5T9Y - chains A and C of the 3 polymer chains in the assembly; structure by X-ray diffraction, 1.80 A resolution.

# Chain A (and C)
Molecule: HE protein
Organism: Infectious salmon anemia virus
Notes: chain C of this document is another copy of the same molecule, construct and numbering; everything in this record applies to it too
Reference sequence: Q9J0Y0 (Q9J0Y0_9ORTO); residues 17-353 here = UniProt positions 17-353
Amino-acid sequence (342 residues; each row starts with the number of its first residue):
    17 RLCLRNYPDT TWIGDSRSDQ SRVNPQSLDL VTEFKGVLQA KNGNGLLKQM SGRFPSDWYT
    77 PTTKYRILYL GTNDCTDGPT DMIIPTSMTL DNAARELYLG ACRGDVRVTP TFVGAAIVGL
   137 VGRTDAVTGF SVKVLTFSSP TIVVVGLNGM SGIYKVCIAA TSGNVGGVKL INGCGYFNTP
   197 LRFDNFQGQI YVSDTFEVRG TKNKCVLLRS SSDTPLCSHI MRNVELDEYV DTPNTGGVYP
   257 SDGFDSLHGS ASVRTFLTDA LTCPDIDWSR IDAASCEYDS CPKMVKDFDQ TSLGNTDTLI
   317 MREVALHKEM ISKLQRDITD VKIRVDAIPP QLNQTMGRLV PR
Not modelled in the structure: 338-358 (chain C: 336-358)
Sequence notes: conflict Asp333 (Asn in Q9J0Y0); expression tag (354-358)
Disulfide bonds: Cys19-Cys279, Cys91-Cys233, Cys118-Cys221, Cys173-Cys190, Cys292-Cys297
Bound ions: Mg2+: Asp313 (shared with 1 residue of chain B; Asp313(C) of chain C)

# How chain A and chain C interact
Contacting residue pairs (76; chain A residue first):
  Asp25(A) - Pro24(C)
  Thr78(A) - Thr78(C)
  Lys80(A) - Phe50(C)  hydrogen bond (side chain-backbone)
  Lys80(A) - Lys51(C)
  Lys80(A) - Gly52(C)  hydrogen bond (side chain-backbone)
  Tyr81(A) - Pro24(C)  hydrophobic
  Asp121(A) - Gln55(C)  hydrogen bond
  Arg123(A) - Thr76(C)
  Arg123(A) - Val124(C)  hydrogen bond (side chain-backbone)
  Phe128(A) - Val137(C)  hydrophobic
  Phe128(A) - Gly138(C)
  Phe128(A) - Arg139(C)
  Phe128(A) - Lys149(C)
  Val129(A) - Val137(C)
  Gly130(A) - Val137(C)
  Ala131(A) - Val137(C)  hydrogen bond (backbone-backbone)
  Ala132(A) - Leu136(C)
  Ile133(A) - Leu136(C)
  Val134(A) - Val134(C)  hydrophobic
  Val134(A) - Gly135(C)
  Val134(A) - Leu136(C)
  Val160(A) - Arg139(C)
  Val161(A) - Arg139(C)  hydrogen bond (backbone-side chain)
  Gly162(A) - Arg139(C)  hydrogen bond (backbone-side chain)
  Leu163(A) - Lys149(C)
  Asn164(A) - Pro71(C)
  Gly165(A) - Pro71(C)
  Met166(A) - Pro71(C)
  Met166(A) - Ser72(C)
  Ser167(A) - Ser72(C)  hydrogen bond (backbone-side chain)
  Pro196(A) - Arg139(C)
  Leu197(A) - Arg139(C)  hydrogen bond (backbone-side chain)
  Arg198(A) - Arg139(C)
  Glu213(A) - Pro71(C)
  Glu213(A) - Ser72(C)
  Arg215(A) - Arg38(C)
  Arg215(A) - Gln55(C)
  Arg215(A) - Ser72(C)  hydrogen bond (side chain-backbone)
  Arg215(A) - Asp73(C)
  Arg215(A) - Trp74(C)  hydrogen bond (side chain-backbone)
  Arg215(A) - Thr76(C)  hydrogen bond
  Gly216(A) - Ser37(C)
  Gly216(A) - Arg38(C)
  Thr217(A) - Ser37(C)  hydrogen bond (backbone-side chain)
  Lys218(A) - Gln36(C)
  Lys218(A) - Ser37(C)
  Lys218(A) - Glu49(C)
  Lys218(A) - Leu54(C)
  Ser285(A) - Tyr23(C)
  Arg286(A) - Met300(C)
  Asp288(A) - Glu49(C)
  Asp288(A) - Lys51(C)
  Val301(A) - Val301(C)
  Val301(A) - Lys302(C)
  Val301(A) - Asp303(C)
  Phe304(A) - Phe304(C)  hydrophobic
  Phe304(A) - Gln306(C)
  Leu309(A) - Gln306(C)
  Leu309(A) - Asp313(C)
  Thr312(A) - Asp313(C)
  Thr312(A) - Met317(C)
  Asp313(A) - Asp313(C)
  Ile316(A) - Ile316(C)  hydrophobic
  Ile316(A) - Met317(C)  hydrophobic
  Glu319(A) - Val320(C)
  Glu319(A) - Lys324(C)
  His323(A) - Val320(C)
  His323(A) - His323(C)
  His323(A) - Lys324(C)
  His323(A) - Ile327(C)
  Met326(A) - Ile327(C)  hydrophobic
  Met326(A) - Gln331(C)  hydrogen bond
  Ile327(A) - Ile327(C)  hydrophobic
  Leu330(A) - Ile327(C)
  Leu330(A) - Leu330(C)  hydrophobic
  Leu330(A) - Gln331(C)
Other interface residues (no listed pair), chain A (50 interface residues in all): Pro126, Asn219, Lys220, Asp283, Lys302, Ser308, Val320
Other interface residues (no listed pair), chain C (46 interface residues in all): Val53, Pro126, Ser147, Val148, Leu309, Gly310

# Overview
The interface between chain A and chain C involves 50 residues on one side and 46 on the other, with 14
hydrogen bonds. Polar contacts include Lys80(A)-Phe50(C), Lys80(A)-Gly52(C) and Asp121(A)-Gln55(C).
Chain A and chain C are both HE protein (Infectious salmon anemia virus); the structure, Crystal structure of
the infectious salmon anemia virus (ISAV) hemagglutinin-esterase protein, was determined by X-ray diffraction
(same publication as 5T96).
